6HKO - chains B and R of the 17 polymer chains in the assembly; structure by electron microscopy, 3.42 A resolution.

# Chain B
Name: DNA-directed RNA polymerase I subunit RPA135
Organism: Saccharomyces cerevisiae (strain ATCC 204508 / S288c)
Notes: EC 2.7.7.6
UniProt: P22138 (RPA2_YEAST); residues 1-1203 here = UniProt positions 1-1203
Amino-acid sequence (1203 residues; row label = number of the first residue in the row):
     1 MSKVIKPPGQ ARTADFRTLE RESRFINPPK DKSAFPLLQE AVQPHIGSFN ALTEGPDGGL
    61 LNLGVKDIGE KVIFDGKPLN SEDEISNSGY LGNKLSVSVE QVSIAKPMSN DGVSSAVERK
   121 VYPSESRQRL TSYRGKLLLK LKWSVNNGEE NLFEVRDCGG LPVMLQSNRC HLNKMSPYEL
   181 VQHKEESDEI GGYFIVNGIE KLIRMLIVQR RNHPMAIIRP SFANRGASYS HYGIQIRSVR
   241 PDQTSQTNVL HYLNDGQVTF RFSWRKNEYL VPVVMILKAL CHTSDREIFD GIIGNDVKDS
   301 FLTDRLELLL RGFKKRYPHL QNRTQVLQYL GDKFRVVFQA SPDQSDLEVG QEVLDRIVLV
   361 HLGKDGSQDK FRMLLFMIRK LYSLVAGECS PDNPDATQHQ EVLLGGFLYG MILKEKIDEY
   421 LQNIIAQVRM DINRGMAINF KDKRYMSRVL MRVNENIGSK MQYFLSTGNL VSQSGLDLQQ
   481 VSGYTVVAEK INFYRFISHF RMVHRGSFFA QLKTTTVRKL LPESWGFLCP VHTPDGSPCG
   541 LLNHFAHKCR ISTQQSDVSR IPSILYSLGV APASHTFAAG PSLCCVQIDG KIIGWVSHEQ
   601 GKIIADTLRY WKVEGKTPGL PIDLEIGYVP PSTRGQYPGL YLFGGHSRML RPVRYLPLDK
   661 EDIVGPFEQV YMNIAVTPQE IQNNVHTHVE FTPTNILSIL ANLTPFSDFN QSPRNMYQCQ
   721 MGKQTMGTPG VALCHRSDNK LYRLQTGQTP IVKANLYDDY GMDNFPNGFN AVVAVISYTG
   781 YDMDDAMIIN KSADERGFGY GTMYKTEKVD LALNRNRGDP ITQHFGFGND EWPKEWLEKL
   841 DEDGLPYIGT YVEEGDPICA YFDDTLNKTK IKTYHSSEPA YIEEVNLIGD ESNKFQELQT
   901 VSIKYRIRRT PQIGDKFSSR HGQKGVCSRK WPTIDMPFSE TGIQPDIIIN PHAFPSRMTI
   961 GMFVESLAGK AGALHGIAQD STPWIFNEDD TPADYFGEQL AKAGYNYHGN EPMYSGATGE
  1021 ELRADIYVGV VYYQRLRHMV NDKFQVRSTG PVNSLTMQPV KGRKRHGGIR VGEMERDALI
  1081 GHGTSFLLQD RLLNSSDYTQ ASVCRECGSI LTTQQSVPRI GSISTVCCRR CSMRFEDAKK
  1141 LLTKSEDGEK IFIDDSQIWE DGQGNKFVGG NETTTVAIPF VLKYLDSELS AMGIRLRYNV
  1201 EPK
Not modelled in the structure: 1-10, 79-88, 112-115, 1140-1152
Swiss-Prot annotation at these positions:
  - zinc finger: Cys-1104 to Cys-1131 (C4-type)
  - modified residue: Ser-2 (N-acetylserine), Ser-81 (Phosphoserine), Ser-1156 (Phosphoserine)
  - mutagenesis: Cys-1104 (C1104A: No effect; when associated with A-1107; A-1128 and A-1131), Cys-1107 (C1107A: Lethal. Abolishes recruitment of RPA1 to Pol I. No effect; when associated with A-1104; A-1128 and A-1131), Cys-1127 (C1127R: Responsible of suppression of RPA190-5 and RPA190-1 mutations), Cys-1128 (C1128A: No effect; when associated with A-1104; A-1107 and A-1131), Cys-1131 (C1131A: No effect; when associated with A-1104; A-1107 and A-1128)
Metal / ion sites: Zn2+: Cys-1104, Cys-1107, Cys-1128, Cys-1131
Small-molecule neighbours: phosphomethylphosphonic acid guanylate ester (G2P): Asp-535, Arg-714, Tyr-717, Asp-785, Arg-957

# Chain R
Molecule: 20-nt RNA strand
Organism: Saccharomyces cerevisiae (strain ATCC 204508 / S288c)
Sequence (20 nucleotides; each row starts with the number of its first residue):
     1 UAUAUGCAUA AAGACCAGGC
Not modelled in the structure: 1-11
Metal / ion sites: Mg2+: C20 (shared with 3 residues of chain A)

# How chain B and chain R interact
Contacting residue pairs - 19 pairs, chain B then chain R:
  Arg-204(B) with A17(R), salt bridge to the phosphate
  Ser-482(B) with C15(R), sugar contact
  Gly-483(B) with C16(R), sugar contact
  Val-486(B) with C16(R), phosphate contact; A17(R), sugar contact
  Glu-489(B) with A17(R), sugar contact
  Arg-495(B) with A17(R), hydrogen bond to the phosphate; G18(R), salt bridge to the phosphate
  Gln-720(B) with G18(R), phosphate contact; G19(R), hydrogen bond to the phosphate
  Gln-724(B) with G18(R), hydrogen bond to the phosphate; G19(R), hydrogen bond to the phosphate
  Lys-916(B) with G19(R), hydrogen bond to the phosphate; C20(R), salt bridge to the phosphate
  Lys-924(B) with C20(R), salt bridge to the phosphate
  Arg-1037(B) with G18(R), hydrogen bond to the sugar
  His-1038(B) with G19(R), sugar contact
  Val-1060(B) with A12(R), phosphate contact
  Arg-1065(B) with A12(R), salt bridge to the phosphate
Other interface residues (no listed pair), chain B (18 interface residues in all): Thr-467, Ser-507, Leu-542, Asn-1053

# In short
18 residues of chain B and 7 residues of chain R are in contact, with 6 hydrogen bonds and 5 salt bridges.
Among the polar pairs are Arg-1037(B)/G18(R), Arg-495(B)/A17(R) and Gln-720(B)/G19(R). Chain B binds
phosphomethylphosphonic acid guanylate ester.
Chain B is DNA-directed RNA polymerase I subunit RPA135 and chain R is a 20-nt RNA strand, both from
Saccharomyces cerevisiae (strain ATCC 204508 / S288c); the structure, Yeast RNA polymerase I elongation
complex bound to nucleotide analog GMPCPP, was determined by electron microscopy, deposited together with
6HLQ, 6HLR and 6HLS.
